Entry 6O7P (X-ray diffraction, 1.70 A resolution); this record covers chains B and D of the 4 polymer chains in the assembly.

# Chain B (and D)
Protein: Nitrogenase molybdenum-iron protein beta chain
Organism: Azotobacter vinelandii
Notes: EC 1.18.6.1; chain D of this document is another copy of the same molecule, construct and numbering; everything in this record applies to it too
UniProtKB: P07329 (NIFK_AZOVI); numbering as in UniProt (aligned over 1-523)
Chain sequence (523 residues; each row starts with the number of its first residue):
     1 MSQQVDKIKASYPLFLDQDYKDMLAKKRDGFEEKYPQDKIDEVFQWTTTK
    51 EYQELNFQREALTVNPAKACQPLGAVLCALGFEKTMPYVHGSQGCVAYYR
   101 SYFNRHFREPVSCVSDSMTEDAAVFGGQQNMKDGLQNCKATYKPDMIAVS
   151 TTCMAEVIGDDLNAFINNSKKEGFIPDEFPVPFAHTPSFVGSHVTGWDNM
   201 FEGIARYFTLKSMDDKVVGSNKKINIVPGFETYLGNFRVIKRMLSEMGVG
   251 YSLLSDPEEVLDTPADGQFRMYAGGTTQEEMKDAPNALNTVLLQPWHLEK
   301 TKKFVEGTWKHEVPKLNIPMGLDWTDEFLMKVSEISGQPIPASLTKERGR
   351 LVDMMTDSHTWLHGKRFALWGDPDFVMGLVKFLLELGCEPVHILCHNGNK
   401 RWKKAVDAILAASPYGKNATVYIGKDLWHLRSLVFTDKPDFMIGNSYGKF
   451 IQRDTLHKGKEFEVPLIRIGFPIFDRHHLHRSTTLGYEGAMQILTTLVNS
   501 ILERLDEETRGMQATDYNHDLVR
Unresolved in the structure: 1
Construct notes: engineered mutation Y99 (Phe in P07329)
Bound ions: fe(8)-S(7) cluster Fe: C70, C95, C153 (shared with 3 residues of chain A); Fe ion site 1: R108, E109 (shared with D353(D), D357(D) of chain D); Fe ion site 2: D353, D357 (shared with R108(D), E109(D) of chain D)
Ligand contacts: fe(8)-S(7) cluster (CLF): C70, P72, S92, G94, C95, Y98, Y99, T152, C153, S188
Swiss-Prot annotation at these positions:
  - binding site ([8Fe-7S] cluster): C70, C95, C153, S188
What the authors report for this chain:
  - mutagenesis - F99Y/S188A: unchanged growth in response to diazotrophic growth conditions
  - mutagenesis - F99Y, F99Y/S188A: decreased catalytic activity

# How chain B and chain D interact
Contacting residue pairs (130):
  S11(B) - Y517(D)  hydrogen bond (backbone-side chain)
  S11(B) - N518(D)
  Y12(B) - E508(D)  hydrogen bond
  Y12(B) - T515(D)
  Y12(B) - Y517(D)
  Y12(B) - N518(D)
  F15(B) - Y517(D)
  L16(B) - A514(D)
  K34(B) - Q513(D)  hydrogen bond
  Q37(B) - Q513(D)  hydrogen bond
  R105(B) - V522(D)
  R108(B) - D357(D)
  R108(B) - R523(D)  hydrogen bond (side chain-backbone)
  E109(B) - D353(D)
  R238(B) - R350(D)
  E259(B) - K346(D)  salt bridge
  E259(B) - R350(D)  salt bridge
  D262(B) - R350(D)  salt bridge
  P264(B) - K346(D)
  P264(B) - G349(D)
  A265(B) - G349(D)  hydrogen bond (backbone-backbone)
  A265(B) - V352(D)
  A265(B) - D353(D)
  K346(B) - E259(D)  salt bridge
  K346(B) - P264(D)
  G349(B) - P264(D)
  G349(B) - A265(D)  hydrogen bond (backbone-backbone)
  R350(B) - R238(D)
  R350(B) - E259(D)  salt bridge
  R350(B) - D262(D)  salt bridge
  V352(B) - A265(D)
  D353(B) - E109(D)
  D353(B) - A265(D)
  M354(B) - H478(D)
  M354(B) - R481(D)
  D357(B) - R108(D)
  D357(B) - H477(D)
  D357(B) - H478(D)
  S358(B) - H477(D)  hydrogen bond
  S358(B) - H478(D)  hydrogen bond
  W361(B) - H477(D)
  S446(B) - L521(D)
  Y447(B) - L521(D)  hydrophobic
  K449(B) - D506(D)  salt bridge
  K449(B) - H519(D)
  K449(B) - D520(D)  hydrogen bond (side chain-backbone)
  F450(B) - H519(D)
  F450(B) - L521(D)  hydrophobic
  Q452(B) - R510(D)
  R453(B) - R510(D)
  R453(B) - M512(D)
  R453(B) - D516(D)  salt bridge
  D454(B) - M512(D)
  L456(B) - R510(D)
  H457(B) - M512(D)
  E463(B) - R510(D)  salt bridge
  R468(B) - D506(D)  salt bridge
  F474(B) - L521(D)
  F474(B) - V522(D)
  F474(B) - R523(D)  hydrogen bond (backbone-backbone)
  D475(B) - L502(D)
  D475(B) - D506(D)
  D475(B) - L521(D)
  D475(B) - R523(D)
  R476(B) - N499(D)
  R476(B) - E503(D)
  R476(B) - D506(D)  salt bridge
  H477(B) - D357(D)
  H477(B) - S358(D)  hydrogen bond
  H477(B) - W361(D)
  H477(B) - T495(D)
  H477(B) - V498(D)
  H477(B) - N499(D)  hydrogen bond (backbone-side chain)
  H477(B) - L502(D)
  H477(B) - R523(D)  hydrogen bond (side chain-backbone)
  H478(B) - M354(D)
  H478(B) - D357(D)
  H478(B) - S358(D)  hydrogen bond
  H478(B) - L494(D)
  H478(B) - T495(D)
  L479(B) - N499(D)
  R481(B) - M354(D)
  R481(B) - M491(D)
  M491(B) - R481(D)
  L494(B) - H478(D)
  T495(B) - H477(D)
  T495(B) - H478(D)
  V498(B) - H477(D)
  N499(B) - R476(D)
  N499(B) - H477(D)  hydrogen bond (side chain-backbone)
  N499(B) - L479(D)
  L502(B) - D475(D)
  L502(B) - H477(D)
  E503(B) - R476(D)
  L505(B) - Y12(D)  hydrophobic
  D506(B) - K449(D)  salt bridge
  D506(B) - R468(D)  salt bridge
  D506(B) - D475(D)
  D506(B) - R476(D)  salt bridge
  E508(B) - Y12(D)  hydrogen bond
  R510(B) - Q452(D)
  R510(B) - R453(D)
  R510(B) - L456(D)
  R510(B) - E463(D)  salt bridge
  M512(B) - R453(D)  hydrogen bond
  M512(B) - D454(D)
  M512(B) - H457(D)
  Q513(B) - K34(D)  hydrogen bond
  Q513(B) - Q37(D)  hydrogen bond
  A514(B) - L16(D)
  D516(B) - R453(D)
  Y517(B) - S11(D)  hydrogen bond (side chain-backbone)
  Y517(B) - Y12(D)
  Y517(B) - F15(D)
  N518(B) - S11(D)  hydrogen bond
  N518(B) - Y12(D)
  H519(B) - K449(D)
  H519(B) - F450(D)
  D520(B) - K449(D)  hydrogen bond (backbone-side chain)
  L521(B) - S446(D)
  L521(B) - Y447(D)  hydrophobic
  L521(B) - F450(D)  hydrophobic
  L521(B) - F474(D)
  L521(B) - D475(D)
  V522(B) - R105(D)
  V522(B) - F474(D)
  R523(B) - R108(D)  hydrogen bond (backbone-side chain)
  R523(B) - F474(D)  hydrogen bond (backbone-backbone)
  R523(B) - D475(D)
  R523(B) - H477(D)  hydrogen bond (backbone-side chain)
Interface residues without a listed pair, chain B (70 interface residues in all): P13, I40, E258, T263, E507, T509, T515
Interface residues without a listed pair, chain D (70 interface residues in all): P13, F44, E258, T263, L505, E507, T509

# In short
The chain B/chain D interface involves 70 residues from each chain; the contacts include 26 hydrogen bonds and
15 salt bridges. Polar pairs include E259(B)-K346(D), E259(B)-R350(D) and D262(B)-R350(D). From the paper:
F99Y and F99Y/S188A of chain B reduce catalytic activity; F99Y/S188A of chain B leave growth in response to
diazotrophic growth conditions unchanged.
Chain B and chain D are both Nitrogenase molybdenum-iron protein beta chain (Azotobacter vinelandii); the
structure, Nitrogenase MoFeP mutant F99Y from Azotobacter vinelandii in the dithionite reduced state, was
determined by X-ray diffraction (same publication as 6O7L, 6O7M, 6O7N, 6O7O, 6O7Q, 6O7R and 6O7S).
